7A3O - chains A and L of the 3 polymer chains in the assembly; structure by X-ray diffraction, 2.80 A resolution.

Chain A:
Name: Core protein
Source organism: Dengue virus 1
Notes: EC 3.4.21.91, 3.6.1.15, 3.6.4.13
Reference sequence: Q9II02 (Q9II02_9FLAV); residues 1-395 here correspond to UniProt positions 281-675 (UniProt number = residue number + 280)
Amino-acid sequence (432 residues; numbered 1 to 432; the number before each row is that of its first residue):
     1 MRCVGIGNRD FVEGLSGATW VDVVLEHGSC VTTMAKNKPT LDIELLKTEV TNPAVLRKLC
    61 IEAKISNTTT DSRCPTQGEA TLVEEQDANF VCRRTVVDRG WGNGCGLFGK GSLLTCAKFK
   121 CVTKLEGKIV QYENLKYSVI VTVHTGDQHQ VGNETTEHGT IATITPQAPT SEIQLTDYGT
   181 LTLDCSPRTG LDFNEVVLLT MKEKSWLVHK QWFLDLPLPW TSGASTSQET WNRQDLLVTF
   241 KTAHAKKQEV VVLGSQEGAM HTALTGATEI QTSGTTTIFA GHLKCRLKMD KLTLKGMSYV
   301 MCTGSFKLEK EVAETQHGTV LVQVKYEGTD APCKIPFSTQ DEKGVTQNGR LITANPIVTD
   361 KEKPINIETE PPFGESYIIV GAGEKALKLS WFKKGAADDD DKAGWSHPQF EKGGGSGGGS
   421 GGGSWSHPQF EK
Unresolved in the structure: 152-159, 271-275, 342-344, 381-382, 396-432
Disulfides: Cys3-Cys30, Cys60-Cys121, Cys74-Cys105, Cys92-Cys116, Cys185-Cys285, Cys302-Cys333
Covalent attachments: glycan linked to Asn67
Construct notes: expression tag (396-432)
From the paper describing this entry:
  - post-translational modification sites: Asn67

Chain L:
Name: Single chain variable fragment (scFv) from antibody EDE1 C10
Source organism: Homo sapiens
Notes: antibody fragment or engineered binder
Amino-acid sequence (154 residues; numbered -5 to 144 plus 5 insertion-coded residues; 1 number in that range is skipped by the numbering (no residue carries it; nothing is unmodelled there); the number before each row is that of its first residue; a row labelled like 27A-27C holds insertion residues (27A, then the next letters in order); numbers below 1 keep their minus sign (Ser-5 is residue -5)):
    -5 SGGGASQSAL TQPAS
    11 VSGSPGQSIT ISCTGTS
27A-27C SDV
    28 GGFNYVSWFQ QHPGKAPKLM LYDVTSRPSG VSSRFSGSKS GNTASLTISG LQAEDEADYY
    88 CSSHTSRG
   95A T
    96 WVFGGGTKLT V
  106A L
   107 AAADDDDKAG WSHPQFEKGG GSGGGSGGGS WSHPQFEK
Unresolved in the structure: -5 to 2, 109-144
Disulfides: Cys23-Cys88

Interface between chain A and chain L:
Residue-residue contacts (8):
  His149(A) - Tyr49(L)
  Gln150(A) - Ser56(L)
  Val151(A) - Tyr49(L)
  Val151(A) - Ser56(L)  hydrogen bond (backbone-side chain)
  Lys310(A) - Asn31(L)
  Lys310(A) - Asp50(L)
  Glu362(A) - Arg54(L)  salt bridge
  Lys363(A) - Arg54(L)  hydrogen bond (side chain-backbone)
Also at the interface, not in a pair above, chain A (7 interface residues in all): Glu309
Also at the interface, not in a pair above, chain L (8 interface residues in all): Thr52, Pro55, Val58

Overview:
Chain A and chain L form an interface of 7 and 8 residues respectively, with 2 hydrogen bonds and 1 salt
bridge. Polar pairs include Glu362(A)-Arg54(L), Val151(A)-Ser56(L) and Lys363(A)-Arg54(L). Covalently linked
N-acetylglucosamine: at Asn67(A). The paper reports a modification site at Asn67(A).
Chain A is Core protein (Dengue virus 1) and chain L is Single chain variable fragment (scFv) from antibody
EDE1 C10 (Homo sapiens); the structure, Crystal structure of dengue 1 virus envelope glycoprotein in complex
with the scFv fragment of the ..., was determined by X-ray diffraction (same publication as 7A3N, 7A3P, 7A3Q
and 7A3U).
